PDB entry 6M2M | X-ray diffraction, 2.85 A resolution | chains C and H of the 15 polymer chains in the assembly

Chain C:
Molecule: Probable histone H2A.3
Source organism: Arabidopsis thaliana
Reference sequence: O81826 (H2A3_ARATH); numbering as in UniProt (aligned over 14-106)
Chain sequence (93 residues; each row starts with the number of its first residue):
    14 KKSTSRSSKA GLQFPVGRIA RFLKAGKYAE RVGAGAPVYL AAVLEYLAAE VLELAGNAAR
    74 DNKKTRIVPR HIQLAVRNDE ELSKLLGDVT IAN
Disordered / not traced: 14-16, 105-106

Chain H:
Molecule: Histone H2B.1
Source organism: Arabidopsis thaliana
Reference sequence: Q9LQQ4 (H2B1_ARATH); residue numbers follow UniProt; this construct covers 51-148
Chain sequence (98 residues; each row starts with the number of its first residue):
    51 KKRSKKNVET YKIYIFKVLK QVHPDIGISS KAMGIMNSFI NDIFEKLAQE SSKLARYNKK
   111 PTITSREIQT AVRLVLPGEL AKHAVSEGTK AVTKFTSS
Disordered / not traced: 51-58, 147-148

How chain C and chain H interact:
Residue-residue contacts - 73 pairs, chain C then chain H:
  Thr17(C) with Thr143(H); Lys144(H); Phe145(H)
  Ser18(C) with Lys144(H)
  Lys22(C) with Lys144(H)
  Gln26(C) with Tyr64(H); Lys67(H); Gln71(H), hydrogen bond
  Phe27(C) with Tyr61(H), hydrophobic; Tyr64(H), hydrophobic; Val68(H), hydrophobic
  Pro28(C) with Tyr64(H), hydrophobic
  Arg31(C) with Glu59(H); Thr60(H), hydrogen bond (side chain-backbone); Tyr64(H)
  Phe35(C) with Glu59(H); Tyr61(H); Phe94(H), hydrophobic
  Leu36(C) with Ala98(H), hydrophobic
  Lys37(C) with Arg116(H)
  Tyr41(C) with Phe94(H), hydrophobic; Glu95(H); Ala98(H), hydrophobic; Gln99(H); Ser102(H), hydrogen bond (backbone-side chain)
  Arg44(C) with Thr112(H); Thr114(H); Arg116(H); Glu117(H), salt bridge
  Leu53(C) with Phe94(H), hydrophobic; Leu97(H), hydrophobic
  Leu57(C) with Ile90(H); Ile93(H), hydrophobic; Phe94(H)
  Glu58(C) with Val68(H)
  Leu60(C) with Ile93(H), hydrophobic
  Ala61(C) with Ile90(H), hydrophobic
  Ala62(C) with Val68(H), hydrophobic
  Val64(C) with Met86(H), hydrophobic; Phe89(H), hydrophobic
  Leu65(C) with Ile65(H); Val68(H), hydrophobic; Leu69(H); His73(H); Met86(H), hydrophobic
  Glu66(C) with Val72(H); His73(H)
  Gly69(C) with His73(H)
  Asn70(C) with His73(H), hydrogen bond
  Arg73(C) with His73(H); Asp75(H), salt bridge; Ile76(H)
  Thr78(C) with Asp75(H); Ile76(H); Gly77(H), hydrogen bond (backbone-backbone)
  Arg79(C) with Gly77(H); Ser79(H)
  Ile80(C) with Leu69(H), hydrophobic; Ile76(H), hydrophobic; Gly77(H), hydrogen bond (backbone-backbone); Ile78(H); Ser79(H), hydrogen bond (backbone-backbone); Ala82(H)
  Val81(C) with Ser79(H); Ala82(H)
  Pro82(C) with Ser79(H); Lys81(H); Ala82(H); Ile85(H), hydrophobic
  Ile85(C) with Ala82(H); Met86(H), hydrophobic
  Leu98(C) with Ile93(H), hydrophobic
  Leu99(C) with Phe89(H), hydrophobic
Other interface residues (no listed pair), chain C (37 interface residues in all): Arg19, Ile32, Val56, Val102, Thr103
Other interface residues (no listed pair), chain H (38 interface residues in all): Ser80, Thr146

Summary:
37 residues of chain C and 38 residues of chain H are in contact; the contacts include 7 hydrogen bonds and 2
salt bridges. Among the polar pairs are Arg44(C)-Glu117(H), Arg73(C)-Asp75(H) and Gln26(C)-Gln71(H).
Here chain C is Probable histone H2A.3 and chain H is Histone H2B.1, both from Arabidopsis thaliana. Entry
6M2M (A role for histone chaperone OsChz1 in histone recognition and deposition) was determined by X-ray
diffraction.
